PDB entry 4ZG6 | X-ray diffraction, 1.80 A resolution | chain A

Chain A:
Protein: Ectonucleotide pyrophosphatase/phosphodiesterase family member 2
Organism: Homo sapiens
Notes: EC 3.1.4.39
UniProt: Q13822 (ENPP2_HUMAN); numbering as in UniProt (aligned over 17-863)
Sequence (855 residues; each row starts with the number of its first residue):
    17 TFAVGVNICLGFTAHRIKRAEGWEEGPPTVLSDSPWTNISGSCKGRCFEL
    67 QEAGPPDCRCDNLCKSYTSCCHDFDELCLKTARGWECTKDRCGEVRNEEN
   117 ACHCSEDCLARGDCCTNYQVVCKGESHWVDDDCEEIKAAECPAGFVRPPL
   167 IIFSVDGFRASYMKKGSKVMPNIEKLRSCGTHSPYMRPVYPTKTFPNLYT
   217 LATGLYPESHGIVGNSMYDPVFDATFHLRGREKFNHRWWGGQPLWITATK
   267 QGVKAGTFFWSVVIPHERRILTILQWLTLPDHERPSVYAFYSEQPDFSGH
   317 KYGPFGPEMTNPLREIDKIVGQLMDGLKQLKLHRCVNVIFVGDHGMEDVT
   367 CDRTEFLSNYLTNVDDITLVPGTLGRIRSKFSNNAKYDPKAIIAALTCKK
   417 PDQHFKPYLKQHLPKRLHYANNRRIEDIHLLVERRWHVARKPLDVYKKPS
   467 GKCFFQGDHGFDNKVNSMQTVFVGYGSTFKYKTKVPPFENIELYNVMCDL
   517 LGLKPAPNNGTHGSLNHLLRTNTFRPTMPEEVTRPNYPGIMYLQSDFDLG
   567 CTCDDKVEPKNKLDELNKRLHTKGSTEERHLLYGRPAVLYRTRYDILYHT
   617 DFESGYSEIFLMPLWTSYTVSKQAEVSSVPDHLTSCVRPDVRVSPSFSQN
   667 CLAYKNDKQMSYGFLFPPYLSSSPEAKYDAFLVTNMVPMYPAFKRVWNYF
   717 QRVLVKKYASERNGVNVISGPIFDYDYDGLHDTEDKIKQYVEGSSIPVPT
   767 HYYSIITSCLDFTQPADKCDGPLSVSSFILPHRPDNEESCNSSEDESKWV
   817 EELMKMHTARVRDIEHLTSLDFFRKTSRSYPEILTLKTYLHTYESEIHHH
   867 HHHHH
Disordered / not traced: 17-56, 67-73, 459-469, 567-591, 644-650, 861-871
Differences from the reference sequence: engineered mutation Ala411 (Asn in Q13822); expression tag (864-871)
Cystine bridges: Cys59-Cys76, Cys63-Cys94, Cys74-Cys87, Cys80-Cys86, Cys103-Cys120, Cys108-Cys138, Cys118-Cys131, Cys124-Cys130, Cys149-Cys195, Cys157-Cys351, Cys414-Cys806, Cys775-Cys785
Covalent attachments: N-acetylglucosamine (NAG) linked to Asn525
Bound ions: Zn2+ site 1: Asp172, Thr210, Asp359, His360; Zn2+ site 2: Asp312, His316, His475; Na+ site 1: Tyr670, Asp673, Met676; Ca2+: Asp740, Asp742, Asp744, Leu746, Asp748; Na+ site 2: Asn802, Ser805, Ser808
Residues lining bound ligands: 4NY (4-{(Z)-2-[6-chloro-1-(4-fluorobenzyl)-1H-indol-3-yl]-1-cyanoethenyl}benzoic acid): Ile168, Ser170, Thr210, Phe211, Leu214, Leu217, Ala218, Leu244, Lys249, Trp261, Phe274, Phe275, Trp276, Val278, Ala305, Phe306, Tyr307, Gly358, Asp359
Curated features (UniProtKB/Swiss-Prot):
  - region: Ile830 to Thr851 (Required for secretion)
  - motif: Arg127 to Asp129 (Cell attachment site)
  - active site: Thr210 (Nucleophile)
  - binding site (Zn(2+)): Asp172, Thr210, Asp312, His316, Asp359, His360, His475
  - binding site (1-(9Z-octadecenoyl)-sn-glycero-3-phosphate): Thr210, Asn231, Asp312, His475
  - binding site (1-hexadecanoyl-sn-glycero-3-phosphate): Thr210, Asn231, Asp312, His475
  - binding site (1-tetradecanoyl-sn-glycerol 3-phosphate): Thr210, Asn231, Asp312, His475
  - binding site (Ca(2+)): Asp740, Asp742, Asp744, Leu746, Asp748
  - site: Lys853 (Essential for catalytic activity)
  - glycosylation (N-linked (GlcNAc...) asparagine): Asn54, Asn525, Asn807
What the authors report for this chain:
  - binding site for 4NY: Leu214, Leu217, Ala218, Phe275, Tyr307
  - catalytic residues: Thr210 (citing earlier work)
  - post-translational modification sites: Asn54 (citing earlier work)

In short:
Ligands of chain A: compound 4NY. Covalently linked N-acetylglucosamine: at Asn525. Curated annotation
(UniProt) lists active-site residue Thr210, 7 Zn2+-binding residues, 4 residues binding
1-(9Z-octadecenoyl)-sn-glycero-3-phosphate and 4 residues binding 1-hexadecanoyl-sn-glycero-3-phosphate. The
paper reports the catalytic residue Thr210; a binding site for 4NY at Leu214, Leu217 and Ala218 among others.
Chain A is Ectonucleotide pyrophosphatase/phosphodiesterase family member 2 (Homo sapiens); the structure,
Structural basis for inhibition of human autotaxin by four novel compounds, was determined by X-ray
diffraction together with 4ZG7, 4ZG9 and 4ZGA from the same study.
